PDB entry 7C17 | electron microscopy, 4.22 A resolution (low resolution: residue-level contacts below are approximate; hydrogen-bond / salt-bridge calls are withheld) | chains C and 2 of the 10 polymer chains in the assembly

# Chain C
Protein: DNA-directed RNA polymerase subunit beta
From: Escherichia coli (strain K12)
Notes: EC 2.7.7.6
UniProtKB: P0A8V2 (RPOB_ECOLI); residue numbers follow UniProt; this construct covers 1-1342
Amino-acid sequence (1342 residues; numbered 1 to 1342; the number before each row is that of its first residue):
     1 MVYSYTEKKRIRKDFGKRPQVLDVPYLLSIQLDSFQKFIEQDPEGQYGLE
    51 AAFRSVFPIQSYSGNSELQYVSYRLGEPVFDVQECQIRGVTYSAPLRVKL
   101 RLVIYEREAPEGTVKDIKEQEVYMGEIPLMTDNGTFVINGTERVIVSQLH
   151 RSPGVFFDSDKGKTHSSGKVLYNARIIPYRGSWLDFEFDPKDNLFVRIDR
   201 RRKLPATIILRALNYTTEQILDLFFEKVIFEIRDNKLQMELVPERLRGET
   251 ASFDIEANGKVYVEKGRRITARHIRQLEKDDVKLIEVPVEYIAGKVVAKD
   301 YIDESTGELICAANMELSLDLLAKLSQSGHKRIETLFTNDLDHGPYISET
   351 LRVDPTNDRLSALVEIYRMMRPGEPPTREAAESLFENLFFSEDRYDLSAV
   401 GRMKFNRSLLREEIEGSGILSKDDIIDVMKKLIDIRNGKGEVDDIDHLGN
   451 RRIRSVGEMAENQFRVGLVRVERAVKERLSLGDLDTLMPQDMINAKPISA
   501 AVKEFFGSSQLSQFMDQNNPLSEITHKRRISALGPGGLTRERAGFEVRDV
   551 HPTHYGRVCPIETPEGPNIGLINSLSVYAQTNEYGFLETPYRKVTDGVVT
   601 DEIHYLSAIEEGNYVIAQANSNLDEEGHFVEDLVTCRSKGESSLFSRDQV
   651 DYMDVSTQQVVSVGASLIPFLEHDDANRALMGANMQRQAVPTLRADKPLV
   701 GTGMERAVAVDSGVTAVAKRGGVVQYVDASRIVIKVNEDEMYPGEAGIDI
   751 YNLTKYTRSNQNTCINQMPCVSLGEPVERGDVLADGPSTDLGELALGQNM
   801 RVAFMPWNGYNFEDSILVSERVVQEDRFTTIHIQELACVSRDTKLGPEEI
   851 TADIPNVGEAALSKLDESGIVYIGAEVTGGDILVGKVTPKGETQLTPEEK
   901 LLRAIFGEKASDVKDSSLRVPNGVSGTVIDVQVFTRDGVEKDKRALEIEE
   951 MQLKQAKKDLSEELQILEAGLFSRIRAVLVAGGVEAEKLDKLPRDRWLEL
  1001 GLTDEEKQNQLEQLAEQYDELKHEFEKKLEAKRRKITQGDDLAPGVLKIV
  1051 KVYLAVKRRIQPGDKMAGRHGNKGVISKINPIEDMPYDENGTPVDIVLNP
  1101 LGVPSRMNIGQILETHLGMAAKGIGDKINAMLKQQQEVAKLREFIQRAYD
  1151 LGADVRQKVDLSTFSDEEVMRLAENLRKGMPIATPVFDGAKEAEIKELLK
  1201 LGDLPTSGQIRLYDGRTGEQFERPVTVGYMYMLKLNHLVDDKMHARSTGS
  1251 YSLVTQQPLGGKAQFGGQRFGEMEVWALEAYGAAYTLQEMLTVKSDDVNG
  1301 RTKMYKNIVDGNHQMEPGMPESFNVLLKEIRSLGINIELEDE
Not modelled in the structure: 1-2, 1341-1342
Swiss-Prot annotation at these positions:
  - modified residue (N6-acetyllysine): Lys1022, Lys1200

# Chain 2
Molecule: 72-nt DNA strand
Sequence (72 nucleotides; numbered 2 to 73; the number before each row is that of its first residue):
     2 GCATCCGTGACAGCTCCCATTATAAACCTTCCAGCAAGGGGAAGGTCAAG
    52 AAATTAATAAACCAGGCGAGTA
Not modelled in the structure: 13-24, 60-73

# How chain C and chain 2 interact
Residue-residue contacts (4):
  Pro190(C) with DT5(2)
  Lys191(C) with DT5(2)
  Lys203(C) with DC6(2)
  Glu541(C) with DA11(2)
Also at the interface, not in a pair above, chain C (7 interface residues in all): Asp189, Arg202, Arg542
Also at the interface, not in a pair above, chain 2 (4 interface residues in all): DC7

# In short
7 residues of chain C and 4 residues of chain 2 are in contact.
Here chain C is DNA-directed RNA polymerase subunit beta (Escherichia coli (strain K12)) and chain 2 is a
72-nt DNA strand. Entry 7C17 (The cryo-EM structure of E. coli CueR transcription activation complex with
fully duplex promoter DNA) was determined by electron microscopy (same publication as 6LDI).
